PDB entry 3W2I | X-ray diffraction, 1.81 A resolution | chain A

# Chain A
Molecule: NADH-cytochrome b5 reductase 3
Source organism: Sus scrofa
Notes: EC 1.6.2.2
Reference sequence: P83686 (NB5R3_PIG); residues 2-272 here = UniProt positions 2-272
Sequence (271 residues; row label = number of the first residue in the row):
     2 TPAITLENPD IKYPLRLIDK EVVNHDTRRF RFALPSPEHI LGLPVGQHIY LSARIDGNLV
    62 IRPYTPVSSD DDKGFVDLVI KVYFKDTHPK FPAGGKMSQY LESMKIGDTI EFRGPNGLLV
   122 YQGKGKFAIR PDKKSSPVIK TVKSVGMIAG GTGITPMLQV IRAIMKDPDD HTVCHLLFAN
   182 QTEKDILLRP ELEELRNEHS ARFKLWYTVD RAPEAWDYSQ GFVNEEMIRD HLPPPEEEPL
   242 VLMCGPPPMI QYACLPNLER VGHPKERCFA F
Small-molecule neighbours:
  - FAD (flavin-adenine dinucleotide): His49, Val61, Arg63, Pro64, Tyr65, Thr66, Val80, Ile81, Lys82, Tyr84, Phe85, Thr88, His89, Phe92, Gly95, Gly96, Lys97, Met98, Ser99, Thr153, Thr156, Pro157, Phe272
  - NAD (nicotinamide-adenine-dinucleotide): Lys82, Tyr84, Gly151, Gly152, Thr153, Gly154, Ala180, Asn181, Gln182, Asp211, Phe223, Cys245, Gly246, Pro247, Pro249, Met250, Ala254

# In short
Chain A binds flavin-adenine dinucleotide and NAD.
Chain A is NADH-cytochrome b5 reductase 3 (Sus scrofa); the structure, Crystal structure of re-oxidized form
(60 min) of NADH-cytochrome b5 reductase from pig liver, was determined by X-ray diffraction (same publication
as 3W2E, 3W2F, 3W2G, 3W2H and 3W5H).
